PDB entry 7E94 | electron microscopy, 4.67 A resolution (low resolution: residue-level contacts below are approximate; hydrogen-bond / salt-bridge calls are withheld) | chains J and K of the 22 polymer chains in the assembly

# Chain J
Protein: Trafficking protein particle complex II-specific subunit 120
From: Saccharomyces cerevisiae (strain ATCC 204508 / S288c)
Reference sequence: Q04183 (TR120_YEAST); residue numbers follow UniProt; this construct covers 1-1289
Sequence (1289 residues; row label = number of the first residue in the row):
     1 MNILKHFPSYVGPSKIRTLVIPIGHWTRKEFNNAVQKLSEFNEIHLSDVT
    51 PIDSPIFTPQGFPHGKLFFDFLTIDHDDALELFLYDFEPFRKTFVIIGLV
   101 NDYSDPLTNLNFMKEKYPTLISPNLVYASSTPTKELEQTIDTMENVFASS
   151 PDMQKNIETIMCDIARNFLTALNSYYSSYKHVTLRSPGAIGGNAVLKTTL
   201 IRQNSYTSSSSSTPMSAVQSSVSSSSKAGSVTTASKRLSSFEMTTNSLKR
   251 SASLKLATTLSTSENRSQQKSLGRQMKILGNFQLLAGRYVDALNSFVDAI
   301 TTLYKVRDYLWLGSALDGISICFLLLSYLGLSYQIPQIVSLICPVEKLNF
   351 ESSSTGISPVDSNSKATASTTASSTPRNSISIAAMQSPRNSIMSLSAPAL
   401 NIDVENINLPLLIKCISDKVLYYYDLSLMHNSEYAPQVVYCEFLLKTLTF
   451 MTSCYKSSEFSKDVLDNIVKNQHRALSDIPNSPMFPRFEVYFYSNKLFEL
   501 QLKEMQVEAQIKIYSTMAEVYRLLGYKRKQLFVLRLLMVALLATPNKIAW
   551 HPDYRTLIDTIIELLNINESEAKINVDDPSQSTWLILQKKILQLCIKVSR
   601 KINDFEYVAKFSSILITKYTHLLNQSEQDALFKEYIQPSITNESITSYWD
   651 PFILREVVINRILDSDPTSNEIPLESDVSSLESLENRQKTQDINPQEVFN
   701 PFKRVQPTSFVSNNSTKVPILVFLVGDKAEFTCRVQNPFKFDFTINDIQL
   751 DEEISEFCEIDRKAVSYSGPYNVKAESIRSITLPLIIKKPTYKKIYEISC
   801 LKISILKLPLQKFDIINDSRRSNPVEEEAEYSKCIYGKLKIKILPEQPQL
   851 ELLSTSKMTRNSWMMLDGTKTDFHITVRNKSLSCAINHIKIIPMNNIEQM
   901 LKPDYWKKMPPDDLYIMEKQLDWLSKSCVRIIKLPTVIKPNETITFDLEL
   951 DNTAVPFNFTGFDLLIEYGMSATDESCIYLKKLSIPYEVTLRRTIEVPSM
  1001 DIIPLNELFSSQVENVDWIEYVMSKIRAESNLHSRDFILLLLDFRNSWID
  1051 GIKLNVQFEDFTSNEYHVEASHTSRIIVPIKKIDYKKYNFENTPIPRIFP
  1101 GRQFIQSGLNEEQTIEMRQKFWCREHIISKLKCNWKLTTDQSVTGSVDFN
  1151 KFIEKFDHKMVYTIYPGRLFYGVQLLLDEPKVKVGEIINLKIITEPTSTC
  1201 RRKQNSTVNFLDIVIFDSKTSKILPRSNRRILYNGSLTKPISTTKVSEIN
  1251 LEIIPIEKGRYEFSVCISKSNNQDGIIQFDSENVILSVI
Not modelled in the structure: 1-264, 329-377, 569-582, 674-728, 831-856, 935-943
Sequence notes: conflict Phe1099 (Tyr in Q04183)
Swiss-Prot annotation at these positions:
  - modified residue (Phosphoserine): Ser379, Ser387

# Chain K
Protein: Trafficking protein particle complex II-specific subunit 65
From: Saccharomyces cerevisiae (strain ATCC 204508 / S288c)
Reference sequence: P32893 (TRS65_YEAST); residues 1-560 here = UniProt positions 1-560
Sequence (560 residues; each row starts with the number of its first residue):
     1 MECFVPLRCDLDGSNIEQLRQSHLSRKFIIFDEQLNLWLWFQGNSQENKR
    51 FVLQNMIILINEAQVTRTSTIDDYFTQVENNENLWRLKNDCCSKILFKSN
   101 VVMNNGYNNQIKFVFEYKSVDANFNNQDSLQDPQAKYTLDKYSSEEILPS
   151 FEPVYSWSSAATKSSKNTNNHLEKNNRATHRVSSKNSEVHEADVSRNPNT
   201 FTLKLQYPIFSLLNMRLRNISLKSEHCILSSLDFQTSKASEQLTKKFIYP
   251 QEHNSFLKLNFQEISYKLIDGTSQIELDPICPLKVPLTAFSYDSISATFK
   301 LVLLPKSTQPHRVKITLAYELELHPNLKLPVRTSWETEVTLKRSMPISST
   351 SSQYSSNNNNTNHSASFNGAANNVNSGGLANLRLGGVSSSRFSLGAASTT
   401 SLVNSKLSNVKFKFINSNIKVIKGEKFTMRLQIINSSSSPLDLVVYYNNT
   451 INPIPSANNVRNSNGINNCGMNNGTIPNSPLTLENQYQLHNKYRKIAEGI
   501 ILLSNDYKIPVVPPRETYFADLRFIGIMSGYYGTLSGLKVLDLNTNELIE
   551 VGNGASVLIQ
Not modelled in the structure: 1-211, 338-400, 455-481, 511-517, 560
Swiss-Prot annotation at these positions:
  - modified residue (Phosphoserine): Ser393, Ser398

# Chain J / chain K interface
Pairs across the interface (37):
  Ser999(J) with Asp506(K)
  Asp1001(J) with Asn449(K)
  Ile1003(J) with Asn449(K); Glu498(K)
  Pro1004(J) with Glu498(K)
  Asn1006(J) with Glu498(K); Met528(K)
  Glu1007(J) with Lys423(K); Ile527(K); Ser529(K)
  Phe1009(J) with Ile527(K)
  Val1013(J) with Lys423(K); Glu425(K)
  Trp1018(J) with Ile525(K)
  Arg1075(J) with Leu502(K); Leu503(K); Asn505(K)
  Ile1077(J) with Ile501(K); Leu503(K)
  Lys1159(J) with Asn449(K); Thr450(K)
  Asp1212(J) with Leu483(K)
  Val1214(J) with Tyr487(K)
  Phe1216(J) with Tyr487(K); Gln488(K)
  Lys1219(J) with Lys495(K)
  Ser1221(J) with Gln488(K)
  Lys1222(J) with Glu484(K); Gln488(K)
  Ser1264(J) with Tyr487(K)
  Gln1273(J) with Thr482(K)
  Ile1276(J) with Gln486(K)
  Phe1279(J) with Tyr487(K); His490(K)
  Asp1280(J) with Tyr487(K)
  Ser1281(J) with Arg494(K)
  Asn1283(J) with Arg494(K)
Interface residues without a listed pair, chain J (31 interface residues in all): Leu1005, Leu1041, Leu1224, Cys1266, Ser1268, Asp1274
Interface residues without a listed pair, chain K (27 interface residues in all): Gly424, Ile454, Asn491, Ser504

# In short
Chain J and chain K form an interface of 31 and 27 residues respectively.
Chain J is Trafficking protein particle complex II-specific subunit 120 and chain K is Trafficking protein
particle complex II-specific subunit 65, both from Saccharomyces cerevisiae (strain ATCC 204508 / S288c); the
structure, Intact TRAPPII (State II), was determined by electron microscopy together with 7E2C, 7E2D, 7E8S,
7E8T, 7E93 and 7EA3 from the same study.
